Entry 8UUE (electron microscopy, 3.96 A resolution); this record covers chains C and D of the 4 polymer chains in the assembly.

== Chain C ==
Name: Glutamate receptor ionotropic, NMDA 1
Organism: Homo sapiens
UniProt: Q05586 (NMDZ1_HUMAN); residues 395-798 here = UniProt positions 395-798
Amino-acid sequence (404 residues; row label = number of the first residue in the row):
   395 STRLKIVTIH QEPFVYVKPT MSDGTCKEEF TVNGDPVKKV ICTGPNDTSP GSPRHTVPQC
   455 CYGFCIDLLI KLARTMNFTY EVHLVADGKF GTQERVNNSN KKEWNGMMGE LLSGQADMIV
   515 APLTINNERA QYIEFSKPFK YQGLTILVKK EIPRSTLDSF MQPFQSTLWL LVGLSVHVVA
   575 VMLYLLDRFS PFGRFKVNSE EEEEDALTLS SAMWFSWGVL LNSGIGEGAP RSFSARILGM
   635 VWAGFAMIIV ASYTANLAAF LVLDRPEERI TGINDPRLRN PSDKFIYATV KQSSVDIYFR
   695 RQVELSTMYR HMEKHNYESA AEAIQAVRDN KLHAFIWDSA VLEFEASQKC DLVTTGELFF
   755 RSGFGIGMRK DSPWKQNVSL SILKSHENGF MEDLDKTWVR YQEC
Unresolved in the structure: 545-662
Differences from the reference sequence: conflict Met415 (Leu in Q05586)
Curated features (UniProtKB/Swiss-Prot):
  - region: Leu603 to Pro624 (Pore-forming)
  - binding site (glycine): Pro516, Thr518, Arg523, Ser688, Asp732
  - glycosylation (N-linked (GlcNAc...) asparagine): Asn440, Asn471, Asn491, Asn674, Asn771
  - natural variant: Asp552 (D552E: In NDHMSD), Pro557 (P557R: In NDHMSD), Ser560 (S560SS: In NDHMSD), Gly618 (G618R: In NDHMSD), Gly620 (G620R: In NDHMSD), Ala637 (A637S: In NDHMSD; uncertain significance; A637V: In NDHMSD; uncertain significance), Gly638 (G638A: In NDHMSD; G638V: In NDHMSD), Met641 (M641I: In NDHMSD; M641L: In NDHMSD; M641V: In NDHMSD), Ile642 (I642T: In NDHMSD; uncertain significance), Ile643 (I643V: In NDHMSD; uncertain significance), Ala645 (A645S: In NDHMSD; uncertain significance), Tyr647 (Y647C: In NDHMSD; Y647S: In NDHMSD), 7 further natural variant entries in UniProt
  - mutagenesis: Ile642 (I642L: Slight decrease in glutamate and glycine agonist potency; mutant channels are activated at 2-fold higher glutamate and glycine concentrations), Val644 (V644M: Increase in glutamate and glycine agonist potency; mutant channels are activated lower glutamate and glycine concentrations), Ala653 (A653G: Increase in glutamate and glycine agonist potency; mutant channels are activated lower glutamate and glycine concentrations)
Disulfides: Cys420-Cys454, Cys436-Cys455

== Chain D ==
Name: Glutamate receptor ionotropic, NMDA 3A
Organism: Homo sapiens
UniProt: Q8TCU5 (NMD3A_HUMAN); residue numbers follow UniProt; this construct covers 511-913
Amino-acid sequence (403 residues; numbered 511 to 913; the number before each row is that of its first residue):
   511 SKLHLRVVTL IEHPFVFTRE VDDEGLCPAG QLCLDPMTND SSTLDSLFSS LHSSNDTVPI
   571 KFKKCCYGYC IDLLEKIAED MNFDFDLYIV GDGKYGAWKN GHWTGLVGDL LRGTAHMAVT
   631 SFSINTARSQ VIDFTSPFFS TSLGILVRTR DTAAPIGAFM WPLHWTMWLG IFVALHITAV
   691 FLTLYEWKSP FGLTPKGRNR SKVFSFSSAL NICYALLFGR TVAIKPPKCW TGRFLMNLWA
   751 IFCMFCLSTY TANLAAVMVG EKIYEELSGI HDPKLHHPSQ GFRFGTVRES SAEDYVRQSF
   811 PEMHEYMRRY NVPATPDGVE YLKNDPEKLD AFIMDKALLD YEVSIDADCK LLTVGKPFAI
   871 EGYGIGLPPN SPLTANISEL ISQYKSHGFM DMLHDKWYRV VPC
Unresolved in the structure: 661-775
Disulfides: Cys537-Cys575, Cys859-Cys913

== How chain C and chain D interact ==
Residue-residue contacts (4):
  Arg673(C) with Pro867(D)
  Val697(C) with Ser650(D)
  Glu698(C) with Ile870(D)
  Arg704(C) with Tyr908(D), hydrogen bond
Also at the interface, not in a pair above, chain C (7 interface residues in all): Arg489, Asn668, Thr701
Also at the interface, not in a pair above, chain D (6 interface residues in all): Lys866, His897

== Summary ==
7 residues of chain C and 6 residues of chain D are in contact, with 1 hydrogen bond. The hydrogen-bonded pair
is Arg704(C)-Tyr908(D). UniProt lists 5 glycine-binding residues and 3 mutagenesis sites on chain C.
Here chain C is Glutamate receptor ionotropic, NMDA 1 and chain D is Glutamate receptor ionotropic, NMDA 3A,
both from Homo sapiens. Entry 8UUE (Glycine-bound GluN1a-3A LBD heterotetramer (local refinement)) was
determined by electron microscopy (same publication as 8USW and 8USX).
